PDB entry 7TFL | electron microscopy, 3.33 A resolution | chains A and B of the 7 polymer chains in the assembly

Chain A:
Molecule: Replication factor C subunit 1
Source organism: Saccharomyces cerevisiae
Reference sequence: P38630 (RFC1_YEAST); residue numbers follow UniProt; this construct covers 1-861
Amino-acid sequence (861 residues; each row starts with the number of its first residue):
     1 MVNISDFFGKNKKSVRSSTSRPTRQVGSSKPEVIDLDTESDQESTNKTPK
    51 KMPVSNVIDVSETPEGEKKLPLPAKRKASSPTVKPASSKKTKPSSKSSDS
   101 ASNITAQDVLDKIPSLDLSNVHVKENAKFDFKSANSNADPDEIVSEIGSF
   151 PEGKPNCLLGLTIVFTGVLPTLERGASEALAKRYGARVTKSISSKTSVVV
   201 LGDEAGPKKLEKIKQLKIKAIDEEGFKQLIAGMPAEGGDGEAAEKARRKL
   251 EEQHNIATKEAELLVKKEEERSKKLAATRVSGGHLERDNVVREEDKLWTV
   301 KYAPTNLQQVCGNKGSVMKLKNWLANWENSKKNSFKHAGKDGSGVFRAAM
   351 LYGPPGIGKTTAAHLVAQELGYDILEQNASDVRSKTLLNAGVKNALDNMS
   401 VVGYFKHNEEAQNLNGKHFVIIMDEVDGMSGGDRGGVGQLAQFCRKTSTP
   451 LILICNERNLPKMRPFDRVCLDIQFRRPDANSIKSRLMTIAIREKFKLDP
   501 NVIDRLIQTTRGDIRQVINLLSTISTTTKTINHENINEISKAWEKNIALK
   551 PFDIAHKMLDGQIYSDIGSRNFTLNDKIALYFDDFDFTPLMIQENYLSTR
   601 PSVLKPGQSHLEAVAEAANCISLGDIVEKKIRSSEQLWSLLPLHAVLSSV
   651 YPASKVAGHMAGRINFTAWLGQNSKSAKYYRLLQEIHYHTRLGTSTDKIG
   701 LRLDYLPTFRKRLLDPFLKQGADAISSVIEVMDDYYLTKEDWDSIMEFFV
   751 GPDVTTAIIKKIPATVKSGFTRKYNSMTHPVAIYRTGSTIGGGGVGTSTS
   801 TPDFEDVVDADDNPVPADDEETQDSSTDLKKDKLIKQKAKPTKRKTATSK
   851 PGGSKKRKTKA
Not modelled in the structure: 1-291, 331-339, 377-416, 679-861
Metal / ion sites: Mg2+: Thr360 (together with ATP-gamma-S)
Residues lining bound ligands: ATP-gamma-S (AGS; phosphothiophosphoric acid-adenylate ester): Thr299, Val300, Tyr302, Ala303, Pro304, Val310, Cys311, Pro355, Gly356, Ile357, Gly358, Lys359, Thr360, Thr361, Glu425, Ile454, Asn456, Arg486, Ile514, Arg515, Ile518
Curated features (UniProtKB/Swiss-Prot):
  - motif (Nuclear localization signal): Lys830 to Leu834, Lys855 to Lys860
  - binding site (ATP): Thr299, Cys311, Gly353 to Thr361, Asn456
  - modified residue: Thr38 (Phosphothreonine), Ser40 (Phosphoserine), Thr63 (Phosphothreonine)
  - mutagenesis: Asp427 (D427H: In cs mutant CDC44-2; causes cell cycle arrest), Gly436 (G436R: In cs mutant CDC44-3/4; causes cell cycle arrest), Gly512 (G512A: In cs mutant CDC44-9; no effect), Asp513 (D513N: In cs mutants CDC44-1/5/8 and CDC44-9; causes cell cycle arrest)
From the paper describing this entry:
  - conformationally variable residues (helix shift, loop rearrangement): Asn535 to Ala548, Leu549, Lys550

Chain B:
Molecule: Replication factor C subunit 4
Source organism: Saccharomyces cerevisiae
Reference sequence: P40339 (RFC4_YEAST); numbering as in UniProt (aligned over 1-323)
Amino-acid sequence (323 residues; numbered 1 to 323; the number before each row is that of its first residue):
     1 MSKTLSLQLPWVEKYRPQVLSDIVGNKETIDRLQQIAKDGNMPHMIISGM
    51 PGIGKTTSVHCLAHELLGRSYADGVLELNASDDRGIDVVRNQIKHFAQKK
   101 LHLPPGKHKIVILDEADSMTAGAQQALRRTMELYSNSTRFAFACNQSNKI
   151 IEPLQSRCAILRYSKLSDEDVLKRLLQIIKLEDVKYTNDGLEAIIFTAEG
   201 DMRQAINNLQSTVAGHGLVNADNVFKIVDSPHPLIVKKMLLASNLEDSIQ
   251 ILRTDLWKKGYSSIDIVTTSFRVTKNLAQVKESVRLEMIKEIGLTHMRIL
   301 EGVGTYLQLASMLAKIHKLNNKA
Not modelled in the structure: 1-4
Metal / ion sites: Mg2+: Glu115 (together with ATP-gamma-S)
Residues lining bound ligands:
  - ATP-gamma-S (AGS; phosphothiophosphoric acid-adenylate ester), molecule 1: Val12, Glu13, Tyr15, Arg16, Pro17, Asp22, Ile23, Val24, Pro51, Gly52, Ile53, Gly54, Lys55, Thr56, Thr57, Asp114, Glu115, Ala143, Met202, Arg203
  - ATP-gamma-S (AGS), molecule 2: Arg128, Pro153, Arg157
Curated features (UniProtKB/Swiss-Prot):
  - binding site (ATP): Val12, Val24, Gly49 to Thr57, Asn145, Arg203

Chain A / chain B interface:
Residue-residue contacts (67):
  Glu294(A) - Asn41(B)  hydrogen bond (backbone-side chain)
  Asp295(A) - Asn41(B)  hydrogen bond (backbone-side chain)
  Asp295(A) - Pro105(B)
  Asp295(A) - His108(B)  salt bridge
  Asp295(A) - Arg139(B)  hydrogen bond (backbone-side chain)
  Lys296(A) - Asn41(B)  hydrogen bond (backbone-side chain)
  Leu297(A) - Pro43(B)  hydrophobic
  Leu297(A) - His44(B)
  Leu297(A) - Ser135(B)
  Leu297(A) - Arg139(B)
  Asp424(A) - Arg129(B)  salt bridge
  Glu425(A) - Arg128(B)  salt bridge
  Glu425(A) - Arg157(B)  salt bridge
  Asp427(A) - Gln125(B)
  Gly428(A) - Gln125(B)
  Ser430(A) - Ala121(B)
  Ser430(A) - Gln125(B)
  Asn456(A) - Arg128(B)  hydrogen bond
  Asn456(A) - Pro153(B)
  Asp513(A) - Ser156(B)  hydrogen bond
  Arg515(A) - Ser156(B)
  Arg515(A) - Arg157(B)
  Gln516(A) - Gln155(B)
  Gln516(A) - Ser156(B)
  Gln516(A) - Cys158(B)
  Asn519(A) - Ser156(B)  hydrogen bond (side chain-backbone)
  Asn519(A) - Arg157(B)
  Thr523(A) - Arg32(B)  hydrogen bond
  Thr523(A) - Ala159(B)
  Thr526(A) - Arg32(B)
  Thr526(A) - Gln35(B)
  Thr526(A) - Ile36(B)
  Thr527(A) - Asp31(B)  hydrogen bond
  Thr527(A) - Arg32(B)
  Ala542(A) - Arg162(B)
  Trp543(A) - Ile160(B)
  Lys545(A) - Ile160(B)
  Asn546(A) - Glu152(B)
  Leu574(A) - Lys275(B)
  Leu574(A) - Arg285(B)
  Leu574(A) - Leu286(B)  hydrophobic
  Leu574(A) - Ile289(B)  hydrophobic
  Asn575(A) - Lys275(B)
  Asn575(A) - Asn276(B)
  Lys577(A) - Glu282(B)  salt bridge
  Ile578(A) - Lys275(B)
  Cys620(A) - Lys290(B)
  Ile626(A) - Met297(B)  hydrophobic
  Val627(A) - Met297(B)  hydrophobic
  Lys630(A) - Met297(B)  hydrogen bond (side chain-backbone)
  Lys630(A) - Glu301(B)
  Leu637(A) - Leu300(B)  hydrophobic
  Ser639(A) - His296(B)
  Ser639(A) - Leu300(B)
  Leu640(A) - His296(B)
  Leu640(A) - Met297(B)  hydrophobic
  Pro642(A) - Phe271(B)  hydrophobic
  Leu643(A) - Phe271(B)
  Leu643(A) - Ile289(B)
  Leu643(A) - Gly293(B)
  Val646(A) - Leu286(B)  hydrophobic
  Val646(A) - Ile289(B)  hydrophobic
  Leu647(A) - Lys290(B)
  Val650(A) - Leu286(B)  hydrophobic
  Tyr651(A) - Leu286(B)  hydrophobic
  Tyr651(A) - Lys290(B)
  Ser654(A) - Leu286(B)
Other interface residues (no listed pair), chain A (45 interface residues in all): Glu293, Pro355, Gly356, Ile547, Tyr564, Leu623
Other interface residues (no listed pair), chain B (42 interface residues in all): Gly106, Gly122, Leu161, Thr274, Ser283

Overview:
Chain A and chain B form an interface of 45 and 42 residues respectively; the contacts include 10 hydrogen
bonds and 5 salt bridges. Among the polar pairs are Asp295(A)-His108(B), Asp424(A)-Arg129(B) and
Glu425(A)-Arg128(B). One ATP-gamma-S molecule is bound between chain A and chain B. From the paper:
conformational variability at Asn535(A), Leu549(A) and Lys550(A).
Here chain A is Replication factor C subunit 1 and chain B is Replication factor C subunit 4, both from
Saccharomyces cerevisiae. Entry 7TFL (Atomic model of S. cerevisiae clamp loader RFC bound to DNA) was
determined by electron microscopy, deposited together with 7TFH, 7TFI, 7TFJ and 7TFK.
